Entry 5W4R (X-ray diffraction, 3.00 A resolution); this record covers chain A.

[Chain A]
Protein: Nuclear receptor ROR-gamma
Source organism: Homo sapiens
UniProtKB: P51449 (RORG_HUMAN); residues 265-481 here = UniProt positions 265-481
Sequence (217 residues; each row starts with the number of its first residue):
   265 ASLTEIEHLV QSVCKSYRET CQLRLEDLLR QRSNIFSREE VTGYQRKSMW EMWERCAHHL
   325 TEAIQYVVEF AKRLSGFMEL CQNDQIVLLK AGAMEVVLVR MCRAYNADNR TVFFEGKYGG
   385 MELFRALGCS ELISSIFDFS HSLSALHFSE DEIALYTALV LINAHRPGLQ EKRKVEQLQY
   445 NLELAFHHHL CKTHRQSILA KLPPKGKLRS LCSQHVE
Not modelled in the structure: 479-481
Ligand contacts: 9WD (1-{4-[(R)-(4-chloro-2-methoxy-3-{[4-(1H-pyrazol-1-yl)phenyl]methyl}quinolin-6-yl)(hydroxy)(1-methyl-1H-imidazol-5-yl)methyl]piperidin-1-yl}ethan-1-one): Gln286, Leu287, Cys320, His323, Leu324, Glu326, Ala327, Met358, Val361, Leu362, Arg364, Met365, Ala368, Val376, Phe377, Phe378, Glu379, Gly380, Phe388, Leu391, Leu396, Ile397, Ile400, Phe401, Leu475, Cys476, Gln478
UniProt features mapped onto this chain:
  - mutagenesis: Ala327 (A327F: Completely abolishes transcriptional activity), Phe378 (F378Q: Completely abolishes transcriptional activity), Ile397 (I397N: Nearly abolishes transcriptional activity)

[In short]
Chain A binds compound 9WD. From UniProt: 3 mutagenesis sites.
Chain A is Nuclear receptor ROR-gamma (Homo sapiens); the structure, Structure of RORgt bound to a tertiary
alcohol, was determined by X-ray diffraction, deposited together with 5W4V.
